6PSF - chains A and C of the 5 polymer chains in the assembly; structure by electron microscopy, 3.50 A resolution.

[Chain A]
Molecule: Capsid protein VP1
Source organism: Rhinovirus C
Notes: EC 3.4.22.29, 3.6.1.15, 3.4.22.28, 2.7.7.48
Reference sequence: E5D8F2 (E5D8F2_9ENTO); residues 1-279 here correspond to UniProt positions 568-846 (UniProt number = residue number + 567)
Sequence (279 residues; each row starts with the number of its first residue):
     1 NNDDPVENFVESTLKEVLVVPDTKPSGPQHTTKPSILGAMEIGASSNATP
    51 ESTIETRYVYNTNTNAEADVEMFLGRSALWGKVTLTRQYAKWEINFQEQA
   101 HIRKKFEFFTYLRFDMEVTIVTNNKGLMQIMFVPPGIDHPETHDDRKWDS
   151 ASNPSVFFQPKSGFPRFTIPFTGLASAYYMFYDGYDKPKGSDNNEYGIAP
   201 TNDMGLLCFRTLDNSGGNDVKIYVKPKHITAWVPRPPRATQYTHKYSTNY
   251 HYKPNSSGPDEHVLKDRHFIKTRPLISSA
Disordered / not traced: 1-18
Sequence notes: variant Lys125 (Thr692 in E5D8F2)
Curated features (UniProtKB/Swiss-Prot):
  - site: Ala279 (Cleavage)

[Chain C]
Molecule: Capsid protein VP2
Source organism: Rhinovirus C
Notes: EC 3.4.22.29, 3.6.1.15, 3.4.22.28, 2.7.7.48
Reference sequence: E5D8F2 (E5D8F2_9ENTO); residues 1-265 here correspond to UniProt positions 68-332 (UniProt number = residue number + 67)
Sequence (265 residues; numbered 1 to 265; the number before each row is that of its first residue):
     1 SPSVEACGYSDRLKQITIGNSTITTQDSLHTVLAYGEWPTYLSDIDATSV
    51 DKPTHPETSADRFYTLDSVEWQVGSHGWWWKLPDALKDMGVFGQNMYYHS
   101 MGRSGFIIHTQCNATKFHSGALIVAVIPEHQLAYVGGVKVNVGYDHTHPG
   151 QSGHQIRGPSQSNDRSGGKPDEDPLFNCNGTLLGNITIFPHQIINLRTNN
   201 SSTIVVPYINCVPMDNMLKHNNLSLVIIPLVPLRPGSSGINSVPITVTIA
   251 PYKSEFSGAMEAQRQ
Disordered / not traced: 1-12
Curated features (UniProtKB/Swiss-Prot):
  - site: Gln265 (Cleavage)

[Interface between chain A and chain C]
Residue-residue contacts (102):
  Glu41(A) - Leu29(C)
  Glu41(A) - Gln192(C)
  Glu41(A) - Ile193(C)  hydrogen bond (backbone-backbone)
  Glu41(A) - Asn195(C)
  Glu41(A) - Thr198(C)  hydrogen bond
  Ile42(A) - Leu29(C)
  Ile42(A) - Val32(C)
  Ile42(A) - Gln192(C)
  Gly43(A) - His191(C)
  Thr110(A) - Glu129(C)
  Tyr111(A) - Glu129(C)  hydrogen bond
  Tyr111(A) - Ile209(C)  hydrogen bond (side chain-backbone)
  Tyr111(A) - Asn210(C)
  Tyr111(A) - Cys211(C)  hydrophobic
  Ala175(A) - Cys211(C)  hydrophobic
  Ser176(A) - Cys211(C)  hydrogen bond (backbone-backbone)
  Ala177(A) - Cys211(C)  hydrophobic
  Tyr179(A) - Glu129(C)
  Tyr179(A) - Asn210(C)  hydrogen bond
  Tyr179(A) - Cys211(C)  hydrogen bond
  Phe181(A) - Glu129(C)
  Phe181(A) - Gln131(C)
  Tyr182(A) - Glu129(C)
  Tyr182(A) - Gln131(C)  hydrogen bond (backbone-side chain)
  Tyr182(A) - His220(C)
  Asp183(A) - Lys81(C)  salt bridge
  Asp183(A) - Glu129(C)  hydrogen bond (backbone-side chain)
  Asp183(A) - His130(C)
  Asp183(A) - Asn221(C)
  Gly184(A) - Lys219(C)
  Gly184(A) - His220(C)
  Tyr185(A) - Val142(C)  hydrogen bond (side chain-backbone)
  Tyr185(A) - Gly143(C)  hydrogen bond (side chain-backbone)
  Tyr185(A) - Tyr144(C)  hydrogen bond (side chain-backbone)
  Tyr185(A) - Thr147(C)  hydrogen bond
  Tyr185(A) - His148(C)
  Tyr185(A) - Lys219(C)  hydrogen bond (backbone-backbone)
  Asp186(A) - Lys219(C)  hydrogen bond (backbone-side chain)
  Lys187(A) - Lys219(C)
  Lys189(A) - Tyr144(C)
  Lys189(A) - Gln265(C)
  Asn194(A) - Asn141(C)  hydrogen bond (backbone-side chain)
  Asn194(A) - Tyr144(C)
  Glu195(A) - Asn141(C)
  Tyr196(A) - Lys81(C)
  Tyr196(A) - His130(C)
  Tyr196(A) - Gln131(C)
  Tyr196(A) - Leu132(C)  hydrogen bond (side chain-backbone)
  Tyr196(A) - Asn141(C)
  Tyr196(A) - Val142(C)  hydrophobic
  Tyr196(A) - Thr147(C)
  Gly197(A) - Gln131(C)
  Ile198(A) - Gln131(C)
  Val233(A) - Tyr35(C)
  Val233(A) - Ile209(C)  hydrophobic
  Pro234(A) - Ile188(C)  hydrophobic
  Pro234(A) - Phe189(C)
  Arg235(A) - Ile127(C)
  Arg235(A) - Pro128(C)  hydrogen bond (side chain-backbone)
  Arg235(A) - Glu129(C)  hydrogen bond (side chain-backbone)
  Arg235(A) - Ile188(C)
  Arg235(A) - Phe189(C)
  Pro236(A) - Thr181(C)
  Pro236(A) - Asn185(C)
  Pro236(A) - Ile188(C)
  Pro236(A) - Phe189(C)
  Arg238(A) - Asn179(C)  hydrogen bond (side chain-backbone)
  Arg238(A) - Gly180(C)
  Ala239(A) - Gly180(C)  hydrogen bond (backbone-backbone)
  Ala239(A) - Leu182(C)
  Thr240(A) - Phe176(C)
  Thr240(A) - Gly180(C)  hydrogen bond (side chain-backbone)
  His244(A) - Gly137(C)
  His244(A) - Val138(C)
  His244(A) - Lys139(C)  hydrogen bond (side chain-backbone)
  Lys245(A) - Lys139(C)  hydrogen bond (backbone-side chain)
  Tyr246(A) - Gln131(C)
  Ser247(A) - Lys139(C)
  Thr248(A) - Gln131(C)
  Thr248(A) - Leu132(C)
  Thr248(A) - Ala133(C)
  Thr248(A) - Asn179(C)  hydrogen bond (side chain-backbone)
  Asn249(A) - Tyr134(C)  hydrogen bond (side chain-backbone)
  Tyr250(A) - Ala133(C)  hydrophobic
  Tyr250(A) - Asp171(C)  hydrogen bond
  Tyr250(A) - Asp173(C)
  Tyr250(A) - Phe176(C)
  Tyr250(A) - Gly180(C)
  His251(A) - Tyr134(C)
  His251(A) - Val135(C)
  His251(A) - Gly136(C)
  His251(A) - Gly137(C)
  His251(A) - Asp171(C)  salt bridge
  His262(A) - Gln161(C)
  His262(A) - Arg165(C)  hydrogen bond (backbone-side chain)
  Leu264(A) - Gly136(C)
  Leu264(A) - Gly137(C)
  Leu264(A) - Gln161(C)
  Leu264(A) - Arg165(C)
  Asp266(A) - Phe176(C)
  His268(A) - Phe176(C)
  Ile270(A) - Leu182(C)  hydrophobic
Other interface residues (no listed pair), chain A (49 interface residues in all): Met40, Pro188, Gly190, Pro237, Thr243, Lys253, Val263
Other interface residues (no listed pair), chain C (54 interface residues in all): Asp145, Asn177, Ile186, Asn199, Val212, Leu223, Ser224

[Overview]
Chain A and chain C form an interface of 49 and 54 residues respectively, with 28 hydrogen bonds and 2 salt
bridges. Among the polar pairs are Asp183(A)-Lys81(C), His251(A)-Asp171(C) and Glu41(A)-Thr198(C).
Chain A is Capsid protein VP1 and chain C is Capsid protein VP2, both from Rhinovirus C; the structure,
Rhinovirus C15 complexed with domains I and II of receptor CDHR3, was determined by electron microscopy (same
publication as 6PPO).
